PDB entry 1FHN | X-ray diffraction, 1.75 A resolution | chains A and B

Chain A (and B):
Protein: Transthyretin
From: Homo sapiens
Notes: chain B of this document is another copy of the same molecule, construct and numbering; everything in this record applies to it too
UniProtKB: P02766 (TTHY_HUMAN); residues 1-127 here correspond to UniProt positions 21-147 (UniProt number = residue number + 20)
Amino-acid sequence (127 residues; numbered 1 to 127; the number before each row is that of its first residue):
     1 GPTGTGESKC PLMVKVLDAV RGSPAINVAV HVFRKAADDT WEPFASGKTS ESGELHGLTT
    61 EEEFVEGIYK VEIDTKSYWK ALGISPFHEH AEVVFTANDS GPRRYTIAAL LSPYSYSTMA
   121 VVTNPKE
Disordered / not traced: 1-9, 125-127
Construct notes: engineered mutation Met119 (Thr139 in P02766)
UniProt features mapped onto this chain:
  - binding site (L-thyroxine): Lys15, Glu54, Ser117
  - modified residue: Cys10 (Sulfocysteine), Glu42 (4-carboxyglutamate), Ser52 (Phosphoserine)
  - glycosylation: Asn98 (N-linked (GlcNAc...) asparagine)

How chain A and chain B interact:
Pairs across the interface (40; chain A residue first):
  Phe87(A) - Phe95(B)  hydrophobic
  Phe87(A) - Tyr105(B)  hydrophobic
  Phe87(A) - Ile107(B)  hydrophobic
  Phe87(A) - Ala120(B)  hydrophobic
  His88(A) - Val93(B)
  His88(A) - Val94(B)
  His88(A) - Thr118(B)
  Glu89(A) - Val94(B)  hydrogen bond (backbone-backbone)
  Glu89(A) - Thr96(B)  hydrogen bond
  Glu92(A) - Glu92(B)
  Glu92(A) - Val94(B)
  Glu92(A) - Tyr116(B)  hydrogen bond (backbone-side chain)
  Val93(A) - His88(B)
  Val94(A) - His88(B)
  Val94(A) - Glu89(B)  hydrogen bond (backbone-backbone)
  Val94(A) - His90(B)
  Val94(A) - Glu92(B)
  Phe95(A) - Phe87(B)  hydrophobic
  Phe95(A) - Glu89(B)
  Thr96(A) - Glu89(B)  hydrogen bond
  Tyr105(A) - Phe87(B)  hydrophobic
  Ile107(A) - Phe87(B)  hydrophobic
  Tyr114(A) - Met119(B)
  Tyr114(A) - Ala120(B)  hydrogen bond (backbone-backbone)
  Tyr114(A) - Val122(B)  hydrophobic
  Ser115(A) - Thr118(B)  hydrogen bond (side chain-backbone)
  Ser115(A) - Met119(B)
  Tyr116(A) - Glu92(B)  hydrogen bond (side chain-backbone)
  Tyr116(A) - Ser117(B)
  Tyr116(A) - Thr118(B)  hydrogen bond (backbone-backbone)
  Ser117(A) - Tyr116(B)
  Ser117(A) - Ser117(B)  hydrogen bond
  Thr118(A) - Ser115(B)  hydrogen bond (backbone-side chain)
  Thr118(A) - Tyr116(B)  hydrogen bond (backbone-backbone)
  Met119(A) - Tyr114(B)
  Met119(A) - Ser115(B)
  Ala120(A) - Phe87(B)  hydrophobic
  Ala120(A) - Tyr114(B)  hydrogen bond (backbone-backbone)
  Val122(A) - Phe87(B)  hydrophobic
  Val122(A) - Tyr114(B)  hydrophobic
Other interface residues (no listed pair), chain A (22 interface residues in all): Ile68, Lys70, Lys76, His90
Other interface residues (no listed pair), chain B (22 interface residues in all): Ile68, Lys70, Lys76

In short:
Chain A and chain B each contribute 22 residues to their interface, with 13 hydrogen bonds. Polar pairs
include Glu89(A)-Thr96(B), Glu92(A)-Tyr116(B) and Ser115(A)-Thr118(B). From UniProt: 3 L-thyroxine-binding
residues on chain A.
Chain A and chain B are both Transthyretin (Homo sapiens); the structure, Transthyretin stability as a key
factor in amyloidogenesis, was determined by X-ray diffraction (same publication as 1FH2 and 1F86).
